4J9A - chain A; structure by X-ray diffraction, 3.20 A resolution.

# Chain A
Name: Engineered Digoxigenin binder protein DIG10.3
Organism: Pseudomonas aeruginosa
Reference sequence: Q9HYR3 (Y3332_PSEAE); residues 1-131 here = UniProt positions 1-131
Sequence (137 residues; each row starts with the number of its first residue):
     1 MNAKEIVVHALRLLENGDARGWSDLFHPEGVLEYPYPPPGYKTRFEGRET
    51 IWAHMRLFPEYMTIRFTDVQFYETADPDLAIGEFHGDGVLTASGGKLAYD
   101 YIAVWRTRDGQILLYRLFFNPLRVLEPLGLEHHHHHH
Unresolved in the structure: 1, 124-137
Construct notes: engineered mutation Val7 (Leu in Q9HYR3), Ala10 (Ser in Q9HYR3), Ser23 (Cys in Q9HYR3), Tyr34 (Phe in Q9HYR3), Pro37 (Ala in Q9HYR3), Tyr41 (Trp in Q9HYR3), Tyr61 (His in Q9HYR3), Met62 (Leu in Q9HYR3), Ile64 (Val in Q9HYR3), Leu90 (Ala in Q9HYR3), Ala92 (Val in Q9HYR3), Tyr99 (Gln in Q9HYR3), Ala103 (Ser in Q9HYR3), Trp105 (Leu in Q9HYR3), Leu117 (Asp in Q9HYR3), Phe119 (Trp in Q9HYR3), Val124 (His in Q9HYR3), Pro127 (Ala in Q9HYR3), Leu130 (Gly in Q9HYR3), Glu131 (Val in Q9HYR3); expression tag (132-137)
Small-molecule neighbours: digoxigenin (DOG): Leu11, Leu14, Trp22, Tyr34, Pro38, Tyr41, His54, Met55, Phe58, Tyr61, Phe66, Phe84, Tyr99, Tyr101, Tyr115, Leu117, Phe119
Reported in the primary citation:
  - binding site for digoxigenin: Tyr34, Tyr101, Tyr115
  - mutagenesis - Y34F/Y99F/Y101F: increased binding to more hydrophobic steroids
  - mutagenesis - L105W: increased binding to digoxigenin
  - conformationally variable residues (side-chain flip): Tyr115
  - specificity-determining residues: Tyr34, Tyr101
  - mutagenesis - Y34F/Y99F/Y101F: decreased binding to digoxigenin
  - mutagenesis - Y34F, Y101F, Y115F: abolished binding to digoxigenin

# Overview
Chain A binds digoxigenin. From the paper: a binding site for digoxigenin at Tyr34, Tyr101 and Tyr115; Y34F,
Y101F and Y115F abolish binding to digoxigenin; 5 substitutions were tested in all.
Chain A is Engineered Digoxigenin binder protein DIG10.3 (Pseudomonas aeruginosa); the structure, Engineered
Digoxigenin binder DIG10.3, was determined by X-ray diffraction.
